PDB entry 6RIQ | electron microscopy, 3.10 A resolution | chains B and C of the 22 polymer chains in the assembly

Chain B:
Molecule: MinC
Organism: Pseudomonas aeruginosa
UniProtKB: A0A2R4B4N7 (A0A2R4B4N7_PSEAI); numbering as in UniProt (aligned over 120-263)
Amino-acid sequence (144 residues; row label = number of the first residue in the row):
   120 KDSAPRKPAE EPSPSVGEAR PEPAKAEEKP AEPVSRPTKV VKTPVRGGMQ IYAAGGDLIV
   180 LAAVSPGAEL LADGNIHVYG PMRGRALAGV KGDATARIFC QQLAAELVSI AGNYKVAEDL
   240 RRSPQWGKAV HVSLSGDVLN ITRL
Not modelled in the structure: 120-155, 263

Chain C:
Molecule: Site-determining protein
Organism: Pseudomonas aeruginosa
UniProtKB: A0A071KWM5 (A0A071KWM5_PSEAI); numbering as in UniProt (aligned over 1-271)
Amino-acid sequence (271 residues; row label = number of the first residue in the row):
     1 MAKILVVTSG KGGVGKTTTS AAIGTGLALR GFKTVIVDFD VGLRNLDLIM GCERRVVYDF
    61 VNVVNGEATL TQALIKDKRL ENLHVLAASQ TRDKDALTKE GVEKVMAELR KDFEYIICDS
   121 PAGIEKGAHL AMYFADEAIV VTNPEVSSVR DSDRMLGLLA SKSQRAEKGE EPIKEHLLLT
   181 RYNPERVTKG EMLSVDDVEE ILAIRLLGVI PESQAVLKAS NQGVPVILDE QSDAGQAYSD
   241 AVDRLLGKEI PHRFLDVQKK GFLQRLFGGR E
Not modelled in the structure: 1, 256-271
Sequence notes: conflict Ser194 (Gly in A0A071KWM5)
Metal / ion sites: Mg2+: Thr17 (together with ATP)
Residues lining bound ligands:
  - ATP (adenosine-5'-triphosphate), molecule 1: Lys11, Gly12, Glu145
  - ATP, molecule 2: Gly12, Gly13, Val14, Gly15, Lys16, Thr17, Thr18, Asp40, Asn45, Ala122, Thr180, Arg181, Ile210, Pro211, Glu212, Ser213, Val216, Leu217

How chain B and chain C interact:
Contacting residue pairs (15; chain B residue first):
  Gly167(B) - Gln90(C)
  Gly167(B) - Thr91(C)
  Gly186(B) - Arg44(C)
  Gly186(B) - Gln90(C)
  Arg204(B) - Val56(C)  hydrogen bond (side chain-backbone)
  Arg204(B) - Val57(C)
  Glu225(B) - Arg44(C)  salt bridge
  Tyr233(B) - Val57(C)
  Tyr233(B) - Tyr58(C)
  Val235(B) - Arg54(C)
  Val235(B) - Val57(C)  hydrophobic
  Ala236(B) - Arg54(C)  hydrogen bond (backbone-backbone)
  Glu237(B) - Arg54(C)  hydrogen bond (backbone-backbone)
  Glu237(B) - Arg55(C)
  Arg240(B) - Arg54(C)
Also at the interface, not in a pair above, chain B (14 interface residues in all): Gly166, Gln169, Pro185, Glu188, Leu226

Summary:
14 residues of chain B face 8 of chain C across their interface, with 3 hydrogen bonds and 1 salt bridge.
Among the polar pairs are Glu225(B)-Arg44(C), Arg204(B)-Val56(C) and Ala236(B)-Arg54(C). Bound to chain C:
ATP.
Here chain B is MinC and chain C is Site-determining protein, both from Pseudomonas aeruginosa. Entry 6RIQ
(MinCD filament from Pseudomonas aeruginosa) was determined by electron microscopy.
